Entry 2O93 (X-ray diffraction, 3.05 A resolution); this record covers chains A and M of the 5 polymer chains in the assembly.

# Chain A
Molecule: kappaB enhancer element, DNA 25-mer
Sequence (25 nucleotides; row label = number of the first residue in the row):
     1 AGGGACTTTCCGCTGGGGACTTTCC

# Chain M
Protein: actor of activated T-cells, cytoplasmic 2
Source organism: Homo sapiens
Notes: fragment: RHR domain
UniProt: Q13469 (NFAC2_HUMAN); numbering as in UniProt (aligned over 392-678)
Amino-acid sequence (301 residues; row label = number of the first residue in the row):
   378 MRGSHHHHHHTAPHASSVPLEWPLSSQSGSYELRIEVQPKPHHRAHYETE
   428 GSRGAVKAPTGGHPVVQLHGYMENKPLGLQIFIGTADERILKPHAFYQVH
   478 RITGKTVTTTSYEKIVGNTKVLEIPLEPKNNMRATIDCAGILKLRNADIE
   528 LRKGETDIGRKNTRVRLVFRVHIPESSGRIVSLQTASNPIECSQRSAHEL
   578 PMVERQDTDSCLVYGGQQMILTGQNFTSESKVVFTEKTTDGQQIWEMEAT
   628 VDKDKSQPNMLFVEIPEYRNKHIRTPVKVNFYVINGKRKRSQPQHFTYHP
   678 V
Unresolved in the structure: 378-394
Sequence notes: initiating methionine (378); expression tag (379-391); cloning artifact (394-395)
UniProt features mapped onto this chain:
  - DNA-binding region: Arg421 to Gly428
  - motif: Lys664 to Lys666 (Nuclear localization signal)
What the authors report for this chain:
  - binding site for kappaB enhancer element, DNA 25-mer (chain A): Arg421, Tyr424, Glu427, Arg430, Lys482, Arg537
  - binding site for kappaB enhancer element, DNA 25-mer: Arg421, Tyr424, Glu427, Arg430

# Interface between chain A and chain M
Contacting residue pairs - 19 pairs, chain A then chain M:
  DC6(A) - Arg537(M)  hydrogen bond to the sugar
  DC6(A) - Lys538(M)  phosphate contact
  DT7(A) - Tyr424(M)  sugar contact
  DT7(A) - Asn523(M)  phosphate contact
  DT7(A) - Arg537(M)  phosphate contact
  DT7(A) - Lys538(M)  hydrogen bond to the phosphate
  DT7(A) - Thr540(M)  phosphate contact
  DT8(A) - Tyr424(M)  hydrogen bond to the phosphate
  DT8(A) - Lys520(M)  salt bridge to the phosphate
  DT8(A) - Arg522(M)  phosphate contact
  DT8(A) - Asn523(M)  hydrogen bond to the phosphate
  DT9(A) - Arg421(M)  base contact
  DT9(A) - Tyr424(M)  base contact
  DT9(A) - Thr426(M)  hydrogen bond to the phosphate
  DT9(A) - Glu427(M)  base contact
  DT9(A) - Arg522(M)  salt bridge to the phosphate
  DC10(A) - Glu427(M)  hydrogen bond to the base
  DC10(A) - Arg430(M)  base contact
  DG17(A) - Lys482(M)  sugar contact
Also at the interface, not in a pair above, chain A (8 interface residues in all): DA5, DG15
Also at the interface, not in a pair above, chain M (17 interface residues in all): Leu521, Ala524, Gly536, Asn539, Gln571

# Summary
8 residues of chain A face 17 of chain M across their interface; the contacts include 6 hydrogen bonds and 2
salt bridges. Among the polar pairs are DC10(A)-Glu427(M), DC6(A)-Arg537(M) and DT7(A)-Lys538(M). From the
paper: a binding site for kappaB enhancer element, DNA 25-mer (chain A) at Arg421(M), Tyr424(M) and Glu427(M)
among others; a binding site for kappaB enhancer element, DNA 25-mer at Arg421(M), Tyr424(M) and Glu427(M)
among others.
Chain A is kappaB enhancer element, DNA 25-mer and chain M is actor of activated T-cells, cytoplasmic 2 (Homo
sapiens); the structure, Crystal structure of NFAT bound to the HIV-1 LTR tandem kappaB enhancer element, was
determined by X-ray diffraction.
